PDB entry 6SGZ | electron microscopy, 3.90 A resolution | chains I and J of the 5 polymer chains in the assembly

[Chain I]
Name: ESX-3 secretion system ATPase EccB3
From: Mycobacterium smegmatis (strain ATCC 700084 / mc(2)155)
Notes: EC 3.6.-.-
UniProtKB: A0QQ39 (ECCB3_MYCS2); numbering as in UniProt (aligned over 33-91)
Amino-acid sequence (59 residues; each row starts with the number of its first residue):
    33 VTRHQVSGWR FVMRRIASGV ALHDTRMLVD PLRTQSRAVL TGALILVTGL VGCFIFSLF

[Chain J]
Name: ESX-3 secretion system protein EccC3
From: Mycobacterium smegmatis (strain ATCC 700084 / mc(2)155)
Amino-acid sequence (343 residues; row label = number of the first residue in the row; note: 60 numbers in that range are skipped by the numbering (no residue carries them; nothing is unmodelled there)):
     1 MSRLIFEHQR RLTPPTTRKG TITIEPPPQL P
    92 MRTEEVDAER ADYLRYLSVV RDNVRAHAAE QRAALEWSHP EPEVLATIPG TRRQWERDPR
   152 DRDFLVLRAG RHDVPLDAAL KVKDTADEID LEPVAHSALR GLLDVQRTVR DAPTGLDVAK
   212 LARITVIGEA DEARAAIRAW IAQAVTWHDP TMLGVALAAP DLESGDWSWL KWLPHVDVPN
   272 EADGVGPARY LTTSTAELRE RLAPALADRP LFPAESGAAL KHLLVVLDDP DADPDDIARK
   332 PGLTGVTVIH RTTELPNREQ YPDPERPILR VADGRIERWQ VGGWQPCVDV ADAMSAAEAA
   392 HIARRLSRWD SN
Disordered / not traced: 301-310, 331-333, 373-374

[Interface between chain I and chain J]
Residue-residue contacts (15):
  His-36(I) with Leu-30(J); Arg-101(J), hydrogen bond (backbone-side chain)
  Ser-39(I) with Arg-101(J), hydrogen bond
  Gly-40(I) with Arg-101(J)
  Phe-43(I) with Asp-98(J); Arg-101(J); Ala-102(J); Leu-105(J), hydrophobic
  Val-44(I) with Val-185(J), hydrophobic
  Arg-46(I) with Asp-98(J), salt bridge
  Arg-47(I) with Leu-105(J)
  Arg-58(I) with Arg-106(J)
  Met-59(I) with Ala-102(J), hydrophobic
  Leu-60(I) with Arg-106(J)
  Arg-65(I) with Glu-95(J), salt bridge
Also at the interface, not in a pair above, chain J (10 interface residues in all): Glu-183, Pro-184

[In short]
Chain I and chain J form an interface of 11 and 10 residues respectively, with 2 hydrogen bonds and 2 salt
bridges. Among the polar pairs are Arg-46(I)/Asp-98(J), Arg-65(I)/Glu-95(J) and His-36(I)/Arg-101(J).
Chain I is ESX-3 secretion system ATPase EccB3 and chain J is ESX-3 secretion system protein EccC3, both from
Mycobacterium smegmatis (strain ATCC 700084 / mc(2)155); the structure, Structure of protomer 2 of the ESX-3
core complex, was determined by electron microscopy, deposited together with 6SGW, 6SGX and 6SGY.
